PDB entry 7QJ0 | electron microscopy, 5.32 A resolution (low resolution: residue-level contacts below are approximate; hydrogen-bond / salt-bridge calls are withheld) | chains G and H of the 16 polymer chains in the assembly

Chain G:
Molecule: Gamma-tubulin complex component 2
From: Homo sapiens
Reference sequence: Q9BSJ2 (GCP2_HUMAN); residues 1-902 here = UniProt positions 1-902
Chain sequence (902 residues; numbered 1 to 902; the number before each row is that of its first residue):
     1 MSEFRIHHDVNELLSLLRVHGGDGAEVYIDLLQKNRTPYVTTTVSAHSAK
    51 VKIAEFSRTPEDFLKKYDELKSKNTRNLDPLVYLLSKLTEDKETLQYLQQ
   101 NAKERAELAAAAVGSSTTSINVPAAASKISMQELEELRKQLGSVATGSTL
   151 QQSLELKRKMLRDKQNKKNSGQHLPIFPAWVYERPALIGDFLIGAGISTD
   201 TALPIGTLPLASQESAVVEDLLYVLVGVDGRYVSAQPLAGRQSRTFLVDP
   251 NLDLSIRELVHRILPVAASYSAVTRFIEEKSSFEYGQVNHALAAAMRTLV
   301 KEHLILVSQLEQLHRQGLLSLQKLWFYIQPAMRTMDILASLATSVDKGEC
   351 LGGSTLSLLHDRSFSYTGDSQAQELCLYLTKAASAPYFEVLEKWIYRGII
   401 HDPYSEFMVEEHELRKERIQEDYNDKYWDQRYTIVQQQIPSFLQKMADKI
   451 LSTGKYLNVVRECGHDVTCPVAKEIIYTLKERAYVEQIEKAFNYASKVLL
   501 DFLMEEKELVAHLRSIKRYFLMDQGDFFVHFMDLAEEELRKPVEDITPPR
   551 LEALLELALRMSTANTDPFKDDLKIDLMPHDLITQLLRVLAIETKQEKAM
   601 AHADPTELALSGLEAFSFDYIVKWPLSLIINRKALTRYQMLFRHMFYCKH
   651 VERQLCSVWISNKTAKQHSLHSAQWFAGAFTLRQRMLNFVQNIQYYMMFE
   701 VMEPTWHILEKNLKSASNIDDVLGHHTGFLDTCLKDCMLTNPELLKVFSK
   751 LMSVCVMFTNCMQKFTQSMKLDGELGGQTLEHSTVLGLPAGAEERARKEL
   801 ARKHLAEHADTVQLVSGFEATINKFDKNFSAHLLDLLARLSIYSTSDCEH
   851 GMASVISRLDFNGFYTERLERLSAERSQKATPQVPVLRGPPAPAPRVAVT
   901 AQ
Disordered / not traced: 1-149, 192-200, 587-606, 664-673, 772-813, 845-850, 873-902

Chain H:
Molecule: Gamma-tubulin complex component 3
From: Homo sapiens
Reference sequence: Q96CW5 (GCP3_HUMAN); residue numbers follow UniProt; this construct covers 1-907
Chain sequence (907 residues; each row starts with the number of its first residue):
     1 MATPDQKSPNVLLQNLCCRILGRSEADVAQQFQYAVRVIGSNFAPTVERD
    51 EFLVAEKIKKELIRQRREADAALFSELHRKLHSQGVLKNKWSILYLLLSL
   101 SEDPRRQPSKVSSYATLFAQALPRDAHSTPYYYARPQTLPLSYQDRSAQS
   151 AQSSGSVGSSGISSIGLCALSGPAPAPQSLLPGQSNQAPGVGDCLRQQLG
   201 SRLAWTLTANQPSSQATTSKGVPSAVSRNMTRSRREGDTGGTMEITEAAL
   251 VRDILYVFQGIDGKNIKMNNTENCYKVEGKANLSRSLRDTAVRLSELGWL
   301 HNKIRRYTDQRSLDRSFGLVGQSFCAALHQELREYYRLLSVLHSQLQLED
   351 DQGVNLGLESSLTLRRLLVWTYDPKIRLKTLAALVDHCQGRKGGELASAV
   401 HAYTKTGDPYMRSLVQHILSLVSHPVLSFLYRWIYDGELEDTYHEFFVAS
   451 DPTVKTDRLWHDKYTLRKSMIPSFMTMDQSRKVLLIGKSINFLHQVCHDQ
   501 TPTTKMIAVTKSAESPQDAADLFTDLENAFQGKIDAAYFETSKYLLDVLN
   551 KKYSLLDHMQAMRRYLLLGQGDFIRHLMDLLKPELVRPATTLYQHNLTGI
   601 LETAVRATNAQFDSPEILRRLDVRLLEVSPGDTGWDVFSLDYHVDGPIAT
   651 VFTRECMSHYLRVFNFLWRAKRMEYILTDIRKGHMCNAKLLRNMPEFSGV
   701 LHQCHILASEMVHFIHQMQYYITFEVLECSWDELWNKVQQAQDLDHIIAA
   751 HEVFLDTIISRCLLDSDSRALLNQLRAVFDQIIELQNAQDAIYRAALEEL
   801 QRRLQFEEKKKQREIEGQWGVTAAEEEEENKRIGEFKESIPKMCSQLRIL
   851 THFYQGIVQQFLVLLTTSSDESLRFLSFRLDFNEHYKAREPRLRVSLGTR
   901 GRRSSHT
Disordered / not traced: 1-244, 279-284, 348-360, 506-523, 812-826, 891-907

Interface between chain G and chain H:
Pairs across the interface - 42 pairs, chain G then chain H:
  H173(G) with S398(H); K405(H)
  P175(G) with A402(H)
  I176(G) with Y403(H)
  F177(G) with A383(H); M411(H)
  P178(G) with A383(H)
  W180(G) with L300(H); D386(H)
  V181(G) with K379(H)
  R184(G) with E296(H)
  A186(G) with R293(H); E296(H)
  L187(G) with E296(H); K375(H)
  I188(G) with R293(H)
  G189(G) with R293(H)
  D190(G) with R293(H)
  F191(G) with R293(H)
  T201(G) with R285(H)
  L222(G) with R365(H)
  Y223(G) with S286(H); R365(H)
  V228(G) with R293(H)
  R231(G) with R285(H)
  Q287(G) with K405(H); T406(H); G407(H)
  H290(G) with G407(H)
  A291(G) with G407(H)
  A294(G) with D408(H)
  R297(G) with Y372(H)
  K301(G) with V369(H); D373(H)
  I305(G) with V369(H)
  V307(G) with R365(H)
  E311(G) with R365(H)
  Q312(G) with S361(H)
  R315(G) with S361(H); T363(H)
  E389(G) with R412(H)
  P549(G) with R874(H)
Also at the interface, not in a pair above, chain G (41 interface residues in all): Q172, A202, V226, D229, F283, L304, S308, P386, P403
Also at the interface, not in a pair above, chain H (35 interface residues in all): C274, D289, T290, V292, W299, K303, L368, A382, P409, F878

Overview:
The interface between chain G and chain H involves 41 residues on one side and 35 on the other.
Chain G is Gamma-tubulin complex component 2 and chain H is Gamma-tubulin complex component 3, both from Homo
sapiens; the structure, Structure of recombinant human gamma-Tubulin Ring Complex 6-spoked assembly
intermediate (spokes 7-12), was determined by electron microscopy (same publication as 7QJ1, 7QJ2, 7QJ3, 7QJ4,
7QJD and 7QJE).
